PDB entry 5AYI | X-ray diffraction, 1.85 A resolution | chain A

Chain A:
Name: Beta-glucosidase
Notes: EC 3.2.1.21; engineered mutation(s): N223Q
Sequence (457 residues; numbered 1 to 457; the number before each row is that of its first residue):
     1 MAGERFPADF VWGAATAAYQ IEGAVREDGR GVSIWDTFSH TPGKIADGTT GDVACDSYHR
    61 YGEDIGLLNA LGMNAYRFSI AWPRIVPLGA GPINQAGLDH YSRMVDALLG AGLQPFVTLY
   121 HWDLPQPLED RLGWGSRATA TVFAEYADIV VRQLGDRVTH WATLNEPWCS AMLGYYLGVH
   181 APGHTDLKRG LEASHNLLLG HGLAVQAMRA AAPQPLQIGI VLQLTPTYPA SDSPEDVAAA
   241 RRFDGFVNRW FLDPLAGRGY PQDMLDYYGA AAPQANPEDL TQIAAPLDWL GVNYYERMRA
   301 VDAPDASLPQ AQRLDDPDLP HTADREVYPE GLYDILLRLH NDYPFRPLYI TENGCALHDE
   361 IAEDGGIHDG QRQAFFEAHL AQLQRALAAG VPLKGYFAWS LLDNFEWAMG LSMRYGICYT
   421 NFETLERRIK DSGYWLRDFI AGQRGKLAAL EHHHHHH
Unresolved in the structure: 1-3, 445-457
Ion coordination: Na+ near His321 (its only coordinating residue here)
Small-molecule neighbours:
  - beta-D-glucopyranose (BGC): Gln20, His121, Trp122, Asn165, Glu166, Gln223, Asn293, Tyr295, Arg325, Glu352, Trp399, Glu406, Trp407, Tyr415
  - N-cyclohexyltaurine (NHE; 2-[N-cyclohexylamino]ethane sulfonic acid): Pro226, Thr227, Tyr228, Pro229, Ala240, Arg241, Asp244, Asp334, Ile335, Arg338
From the paper describing this entry:
  - conformationally variable residues (side-chain flip): Gln223

In short:
Chain A binds N-cyclohexyltaurine and beta-D-glucopyranose. From the paper: conformational variability at
Gln223.
Chain A is Beta-glucosidase; the structure, Crystal structure of GH1 Beta-glucosidase TD2F2 N223Q mutant, was
determined by X-ray diffraction, deposited together with 5AYB, 3WH5, 3WH6, 3WH7 and 3WH8.
